3TWX - chains A and C; structure by X-ray diffraction, 1.80 A resolution.

[Chain A]
Molecule: Tankyrase-2
From: Homo sapiens
Notes: EC 2.4.2.30
Reference sequence: Q9H2K2 (TNKS2_HUMAN); residue numbers follow UniProt; this construct covers 488-649
Amino-acid sequence (165 residues; each row starts with the number of its first residue):
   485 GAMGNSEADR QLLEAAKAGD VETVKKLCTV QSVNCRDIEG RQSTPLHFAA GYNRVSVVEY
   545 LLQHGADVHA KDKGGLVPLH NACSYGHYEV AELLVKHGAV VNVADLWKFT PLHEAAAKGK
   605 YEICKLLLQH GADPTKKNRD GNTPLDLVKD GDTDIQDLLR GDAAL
Disordered / not traced: 485-486, 645-649
Construct notes: expression tag (485-487)
Curated features (UniProtKB/Swiss-Prot):
  - region: Leu545 to His553 (HIF1AN-binding)
  - modified residue: Asn518 (3S: -3-hydroxyasparagine), His553 (3S: -3-hydroxyhistidine), Asn586 (3S: -3-hydroxyasparagine)
  - mutagenesis: His553 (H553D: Enhanced hydroxylation by HIF1AN; H553N: Enhanced hydroxylation by HIF1AN)
What the authors report for this chain:
  - mutagenesis - K604A: decreased binding to AXIN1 peptide

[Chain C]
Molecule: human FNBP1
Amino-acid sequence (16 residues; each row starts with the number of its first residue):
     1 LPHLQRESPD GQSFRS
Disordered / not traced: 1-4
Modified / non-standard residues: Ser16 (aminoserine; SET)

[How chain A and chain C interact]
Residue-residue contacts (30; chain A residue first):
  Arg525(A) with Glu7(C), hydrogen bond (side chain-backbone); Ser8(C), hydrogen bond (side chain-backbone); Asp10(C)
  Ser527(A) with Asp10(C), hydrogen bond
  Phe532(A) with Asp10(C)
  Gly535(A) with Asp10(C); Gly11(C); Gln12(C), hydrogen bond (backbone-backbone)
  Tyr536(A) with Gly11(C); Gln12(C)
  Asn537(A) with Arg15(C)
  Arg538(A) with Arg15(C)
  Leu560(A) with Arg6(C); Pro9(C), hydrophobic
  Asn565(A) with Pro9(C); Asp10(C), hydrogen bond (side chain-backbone)
  Ser568(A) with Pro9(C)
  Tyr569(A) with Ser8(C); Pro9(C), hydrogen bond (side chain-backbone); Asp10(C); Gly11(C), hydrogen bond (side chain-backbone); Gln12(C); Ser13(C)
  His571(A) with Gln12(C), hydrogen bond (side chain-backbone); Ser13(C)
  Asp589(A) with Arg6(C), salt bridge
  Trp591(A) with Gln5(C); Arg6(C)
  Phe593(A) with Arg6(C)
  Glu598(A) with Arg6(C), salt bridge
Also at the interface, not in a pair above, chain A (19 interface residues in all): His531, His564, Lys604

[In short]
19 residues of chain A face 10 of chain C across their interface, with 8 hydrogen bonds and 2 salt bridges.
Polar contacts include Asp589(A)-Arg6(C), Glu598(A)-Arg6(C) and Arg525(A)-Glu7(C). UniProt lists one
mutagenesis site on chain A. From the paper: K604A of chain A reduces binding to AXIN1 peptide.
Here chain A is Tankyrase-2 (Homo sapiens) and chain C is human FNBP1. Entry 3TWX (Crystal structure of ARC4
from human Tankyrase 2 in complex with peptide from human FNBP1 (chimeric ...) was determined by X-ray
diffraction together with 3TWR, 3TWS, 3TWT, 3TWU, 3TWV and 3TWW from the same study.
